Entry 7YWF (X-ray diffraction, 2.60 A resolution); this record covers chains B and C of the 3 polymer chains in the assembly.

== Chain B (and C) ==
Protein: Dirigent protein
Organism: Oryza sativa
Notes: chain C of this document is another copy of the same molecule, construct and numbering; everything in this record applies to it too
UniProt: Q306J3 (Q306J3_ORYSJ); residue numbers follow UniProt; this construct covers 5-159
Chain sequence (161 residues; each row starts with the number of its first residue; numbers below 1 keep their minus sign (Gly-1 is residue -1)):
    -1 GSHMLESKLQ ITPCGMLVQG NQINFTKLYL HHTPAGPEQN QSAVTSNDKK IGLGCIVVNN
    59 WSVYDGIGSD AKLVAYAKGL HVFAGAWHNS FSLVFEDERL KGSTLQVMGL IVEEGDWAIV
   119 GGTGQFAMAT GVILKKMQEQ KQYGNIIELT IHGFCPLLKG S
Disordered / not traced: -1 to 4, 157-159 (chain C: -1 to 14, 157-159)
Differences from the reference sequence: expression tag (-1 to 4); engineered mutation Ile49 (Thr in Q306J3)
Small-molecule neighbours: (2R,3S)-1,4-dimercaptobutane-2,3-diol (DTU): Ala41, Val42, Thr43, Ser44
From the paper describing this entry:
  - binding site for beta-D-galactopyranose: His30, Pro32, Gln39, His79, Trp85, Val110, Glu111, Asn143

== Chain B / chain C interface ==
Contacting residue pairs (72; chain B residue first):
  Ser5(B) with Thr24(C); Lys25(C); Leu26(C); Asp63(C), hydrogen bond (backbone-backbone)
  Lys6(B) with Asn22(C); Phe23(C); Thr24(C), hydrogen bond (backbone-backbone)
  Leu7(B) with Asn22(C); Phe23(C), hydrophobic
  Gln8(B) with Gln20(C); Ile21(C); Asn22(C), hydrogen bond (backbone-backbone)
  Ile9(B) with Asn19(C); Gln20(C)
  Thr10(B) with Asn19(C); Gln20(C), hydrogen bond (backbone-backbone)
  Pro11(B) with Gly18(C); Asn19(C)
  Cys12(B) with Val16(C); Gln17(C); Gly18(C), hydrogen bond (backbone-backbone)
  Gly13(B) with Val16(C)
  Met14(B) with Leu15(C); Val16(C), hydrogen bond (backbone-backbone); Phe152(C), hydrophobic
  Leu15(B) with Leu15(C)
  Gln37(B) with Ile49(C)
  Gln39(B) with Ile49(C); Leu51(C)
  Ser40(B) with Asp46(C); Leu51(C)
  Val42(B) with Thr43(C); Ser44(C); Gly52(C); Ile54(C), hydrophobic
  Ile54(B) with Ile54(C), hydrophobic
  Val56(B) with Leu51(C); Gly52(C); Phe81(C); Ala82(C), hydrophobic
  Asn57(B) with Ala82(C)
  Asn58(B) with Leu51(C); Ala82(C)
  Lys76(B) with Ala82(C), hydrogen bond (side chain-backbone); Gly83(C); His86(C); Leu108(C)
  Gly77(B) with Val80(C); His86(C)
  Ser88(B) with His86(C), hydrogen bond (backbone-side chain); Met106(C)
  Phe89(B) with His86(C)
  Ser90(B) with His86(C), hydrogen bond; Gly107(C); Leu108(C)
  Val92(B) with Leu108(C), hydrophobic
  Gln104(B) with His86(C); Met106(C); Gly107(C); Ala116(C)
  Met106(B) with Met106(C), hydrophobic
  Val118(B) with Met106(C), hydrophobic; Val118(C)
  Gly120(B) with Ala116(C); Val130(C)
  Thr121(B) with Asp114(C); Trp115(C); Ala116(C)
  Gly122(B) with Asp114(C)
  Ala125(B) with Val130(C), hydrophobic
  Met126(B) with Thr128(C); Gly129(C)
Also at the interface, not in a pair above, chain B (39 interface residues in all): Val16, Asn38, Thr43, Leu78, Val105, Gly119
Also at the interface, not in a pair above, chain C (40 interface residues in all): Ala84, Ser88, Leu98, Ile117

== Summary ==
39 residues of chain B face 40 of chain C across their interface, with 9 hydrogen bonds. Among the polar pairs
are Lys76(B)-Ala82(C), Ser88(B)-His86(C) and Ser90(B)-His86(C). Chain B binds
(2R,3S)-1,4-dimercaptobutane-2,3-diol. From the paper: a binding site for beta-D-galactopyranose at His30(B),
Pro32(B) and Gln39(B) among others.
Chain B and chain C are both Dirigent protein (Oryza sativa); the structure, Monocot chimeric jacalin JAC1
from Oryza sativa: dirigent domain with bound galactobiose, was determined by X-ray diffraction, deposited
together with 7R5Z, 7YWE, 7YWG and 7YWW.
